Entry 2ZNK (X-ray diffraction, 1.80 A resolution); this record covers chains L and H of the 3 polymer chains in the assembly.

== Chain L ==
Molecule: Thrombin light chain
From: Homo sapiens
Notes: EC 3.4.21.5
Reference sequence: P00734 (THRB_HUMAN); residues 1-14 here correspond to UniProt positions 336-349 (UniProt number = residue number + 335)
Sequence (36 residues; numbered 1 to 14 plus 22 insertion-coded residues; the number before each row is that of its first residue; a row labelled like 14A-14N holds insertion residues (14A, then the next letters in order)):
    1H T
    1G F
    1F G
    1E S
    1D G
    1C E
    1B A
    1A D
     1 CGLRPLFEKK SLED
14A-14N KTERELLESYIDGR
Unresolved in the structure: 1H, 1G, 1F, 1E, 1D, 14L-14N
Swiss-Prot annotation at these positions:
  - site: Arg14N (Cleavage)

== Chain H ==
Molecule: Thrombin heavy chain
From: Homo sapiens
Notes: EC 3.4.21.5
Reference sequence: P00734 (THRB_HUMAN); the construct lacks a stretch of the UniProt sequence and is renumbered around it, so the offset changes along the chain: 16-36 = UniProt 364-384; 37-60 = UniProt 386-409; 61-77 = UniProt 419-435; 78-97 = UniProt 437-456; 7 more segments
Sequence (259 residues; row label = number of the first residue in the row; note: 1 number in that range is skipped by the numbering (no residue carries it; nothing is unmodelled there); a row labelled like 60A-60I holds insertion residues (60A, then the next letters in order)):
    16 IVEGSDAEIG MSPWQVMLFR K
   36A S
    37 PQELLCGASL ISDRWVLTAA HCLL
60A-60I YPPWDKNFT
    61 ENDLLVRIGK HSRTRYE
   77A R
    78 NIEKISMLEK IYIHPRYNWR
   97A E
    98 NLDRDIALMK LKKPVAFSDY IHPVCLPDRE TA
129A-129C ASL
   130 LQAGYKGRVT GWGNLKETWT
149A-149E ANVGK
   150 GQPSVLQVVN LPIVERPVCK DSTRIRITDN MFCAG
  184A Y
   185 KP
186A-186D DEGK
   187 RGDACEGDSG GPFVMKSP
204A-204B FN
   205 NRWYQMGIVS WGE
   219 GCD
  221A R
   222 DGKYGFYTHV FRLKKWIQKV IDQFGE
Unresolved in the structure: 148-149, 149A-149E, 247
Disulfides: Cys42-Cys58, Cys168-Cys182, Cys191-Cys220
Small-molecule neighbours: 31U (D-leucyl-N-(4-carbamimidoylbenzyl)-L-prolinamide): His57, Tyr60A, Trp60D, Glu97A, Asn98, Leu99, Ile174, Asp189, Ala190, Cys191, Glu192, Ser195, Val213, Ser214, Trp215, Gly216, Gly219, Cys220, Gly226, Phe227
Swiss-Prot annotation at these positions:
  - region: Ala183 to Val200 (High affinity receptor-binding region which is also known as the TP508 peptide)
  - active site (Charge relay system): His57, Asp102, Ser195
  - glycosylation: Asn60G (N-linked (GlcNAc...) (complex) asparagine)

== Chain L / chain H interface ==
Pairs across the interface - 62 pairs, chain L then chain H:
  Cys1(L) - Pro120(H)
  Cys1(L) - Val121(H)
  Cys1(L) - Cys122(H)  disulfide
  Cys1(L) - Arg206(H)  hydrogen bond (backbone-side chain)
  Asp1A(L) - His119(H)  hydrogen bond (backbone-side chain)
  Asp1A(L) - Arg206(H)
  Ala1B(L) - Arg206(H)  hydrogen bond (backbone-side chain)
  Glu1C(L) - Ile47(H)
  Glu1C(L) - Ser48(H)
  Glu1C(L) - Phe114(H)
  Glu1C(L) - Pro120(H)
  Gly2(L) - Trp29(H)
  Gly2(L) - Pro120(H)  hydrogen bond (backbone-backbone)
  Gly2(L) - Cys122(H)
  Gly2(L) - Arg206(H)
  Gly2(L) - Trp207(H)  hydrogen bond (backbone-backbone)
  Leu3(L) - His119(H)  hydrogen bond (backbone-side chain)
  Leu3(L) - Asn205(H)
  Leu3(L) - Arg206(H)
  Arg4(L) - Gly25(H)
  Arg4(L) - Met26(H)  hydrogen bond (side chain-backbone)
  Arg4(L) - Pro28(H)
  Arg4(L) - Trp29(H)
  Arg4(L) - Arg137(H)
  Arg4(L) - Trp207(H)
  Pro5(L) - Ser115(H)
  Pro5(L) - Asp116(H)
  Pro5(L) - His119(H)
  Leu6(L) - Ile24(H)
  Leu6(L) - Asp116(H)
  Phe7(L) - Glu23(H)
  Phe7(L) - Ile24(H)
  Phe7(L) - Gly25(H)
  Phe7(L) - Met26(H)
  Glu8(L) - Lys202(H)  salt bridge
  Glu8(L) - Asn205(H)
  Glu8(L) - Trp207(H)  hydrogen bond
  Asp14(L) - Glu23(H)
  Asp14(L) - Met26(H)
  Asp14(L) - Arg137(H)  salt bridge
  Asp14(L) - Trp207(H)
  Lys14A(L) - Glu23(H)  hydrogen bond (backbone-side chain)
  Thr14B(L) - Arg137(H)  hydrogen bond
  Thr14B(L) - Asn159(H)  hydrogen bond
  Glu14C(L) - Arg137(H)
  Glu14C(L) - Lys202(H)  salt bridge
  Glu14E(L) - Lys135(H)  salt bridge
  Glu14E(L) - Asn159(H)  hydrogen bond
  Glu14E(L) - Tyr184A(H)  hydrogen bond
  Glu14E(L) - Lys186D(H)  salt bridge
  Leu14F(L) - Lys135(H)
  Leu14F(L) - Gly136(H)
  Leu14F(L) - Asn159(H)
  Leu14F(L) - Trp207(H)  hydrophobic
  Ser14I(L) - Gly133(H)
  Ser14I(L) - Tyr134(H)
  Ser14I(L) - Lys135(H)  hydrogen bond (side chain-backbone)
  Tyr14J(L) - Tyr134(H)  hydrophobic
  Tyr14J(L) - Lys135(H)  hydrogen bond (side chain-backbone)
  Tyr14J(L) - Met201(H)
  Tyr14J(L) - Lys202(H)  hydrogen bond (side chain-backbone)
  Ile14K(L) - Tyr134(H)  hydrogen bond (backbone-side chain)
Interface residues without a listed pair, chain L (21 interface residues in all): Leu14G
Interface residues without a listed pair, chain H (32 interface residues in all): Asp49, Tyr117, Leu129C, Pro204
Inter-chain disulfides: Cys1(L)-Cys122(H)

== Summary ==
21 residues of chain L and 32 residues of chain H are in contact, with 1 disulfide bond, 17 hydrogen bonds and
5 salt bridges. Polar pairs include Glu8(L)-Lys202(H), Glu14E(L)-Lys135(H) and Asp14(L)-Arg137(H). Bound to
chain H: compound 31U.
Here chain L is Thrombin light chain and chain H is Thrombin heavy chain, both from Homo sapiens. Entry 2ZNK
(Thrombin Inhibition) was determined by X-ray diffraction (same publication as 2ZHQ, 2ZI2 and 2ZGB).
